PDB entry 7LXT | electron microscopy, 3.40 A resolution | chains T and U of the 28 polymer chains in the assembly

# Chain T
Name: 20S proteasome alpha-6 subunit
Organism: Plasmodium falciparum
Notes: EC 3.4.25.1
UniProtKB: Q8IK90 (Q8IK90_PLAF7); residue numbers follow UniProt; this construct covers 1-254
Amino-acid sequence (254 residues; each row starts with the number of its first residue):
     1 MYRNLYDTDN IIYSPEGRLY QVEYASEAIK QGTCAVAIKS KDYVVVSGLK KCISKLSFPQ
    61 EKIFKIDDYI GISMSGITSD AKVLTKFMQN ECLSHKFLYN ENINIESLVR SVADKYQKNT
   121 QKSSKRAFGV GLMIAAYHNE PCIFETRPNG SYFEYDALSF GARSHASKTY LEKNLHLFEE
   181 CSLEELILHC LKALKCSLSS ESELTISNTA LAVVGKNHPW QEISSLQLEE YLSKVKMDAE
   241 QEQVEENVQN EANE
Unresolved in the structure: 1-2, 238-254

# Chain U
Name: 20S proteasome alpha-7 subunit
Organism: Plasmodium falciparum (isolate 3D7)
Notes: EC 3.4.25.1
UniProtKB: O77396 (O77396_PLAF7); residue numbers follow UniProt; this construct covers 1-252
Amino-acid sequence (252 residues; row label = number of the first residue in the row):
     1 MAGLSAGYDL SVSTFSPDGR LYQVEYIYKS INNNNTALCL ECKDGIICCC INSNMDKNKM
    61 IKKNSYNRIY HVNNNIIITY SGFDGDARNI IDRARSEANT YYYNFHTNIP LHILVNRISL
   121 YIHAYTLYWH MRPFAASIII SSFNEKDKGD IYCIEPNGAC YKYSGIVIGK NKEMFKTEIE
   181 KKDYKDINVR DAIEDIYKFI LTSDDHMNKN NLQNLVNFSW ICKESSYEFQ NIHEEILTPA
   241 LNKAVEYIEK LN
Unresolved in the structure: 1-6, 247-252

# Chain T / chain U interface
Contacting residue pairs (54):
  Tyr6(T) with Asp9(U), hydrogen bond
  Ile11(T) with His130(U); Met131(U); Arg132(U)
  Ile12(T) with Leu10(U); Gln23(U)
  Tyr13(T) with Gln23(U), hydrogen bond (backbone-side chain); Tyr26(U); Ile27(U), hydrophobic; Arg132(U), hydrogen bond; Pro133(U), hydrogen bond (side chain-backbone); Ala135(U)
  Ser14(T) with Tyr26(U)
  Pro15(T) with Tyr26(U), hydrophobic; Lys29(U), hydrogen bond (backbone-side chain)
  Gly17(T) with Tyr26(U); Ser30(U), hydrogen bond (backbone-side chain)
  Leu19(T) with Arg132(U)
  Arg110(T) with Tyr70(U); Arg88(U); Asp92(U), salt bridge; Arg95(U)
  Ala113(T) with Arg88(U), hydrogen bond (backbone-side chain)
  Asp114(T) with Arg88(U), salt bridge; Asp92(U)
  Gln117(T) with Gly85(U), hydrogen bond (side chain-backbone); Asp86(U), hydrogen bond; Arg132(U)
  Thr120(T) with Arg132(U)
  Gln121(T) with Asn89(U); Tyr125(U); His130(U); Met131(U); Arg132(U), hydrogen bond (backbone-backbone); Phe134(U)
  Lys122(T) with Met131(U)
  Ser123(T) with His130(U)
  Glu140(T) with Lys62(U), salt bridge
  Gly150(T) with Asp84(U); Gly85(U), hydrogen bond (backbone-backbone)
  Ser151(T) with Asp84(U)
  Tyr152(T) with Arg88(U)
  Phe153(T) with Met55(U), hydrophobic; Tyr66(U), hydrophobic
  Glu154(T) with Ile61(U); Lys62(U), hydrogen bond (backbone-backbone); Ser65(U)
  Tyr155(T) with Met60(U); Ile61(U), hydrophobic
  Asp156(T) with Met60(U), hydrogen bond (backbone-backbone); Ile61(U)
  Ala157(T) with Met60(U)
  Glu172(T) with Lys57(U); Asn58(U)
Also at the interface, not in a pair above, chain T (32 interface residues in all): Leu5, Asn10, Glu16, Lys39, Lys168, Leu171

# Summary
Chain T and chain U form an interface of 32 and 30 residues respectively, with 13 hydrogen bonds and 3 salt
bridges. Polar contacts include Arg110(T)-Asp92(U), Asp114(T)-Arg88(U) and Glu140(T)-Lys62(U).
Chain T is 20S proteasome alpha-6 subunit (Plasmodium falciparum) and chain U is 20S proteasome alpha-7
subunit (Plasmodium falciparum (isolate 3D7)); the structure, Structure of Plasmodium falciparum 20S
proteasome with bound bortezomib, was determined by electron microscopy, deposited together with 7LXU.
